Entry 2BSQ (X-ray diffraction, 3.00 A resolution); this record covers chains F and G of the 10 polymer chains in the assembly.

[Chain F (and G)]
Molecule: Trafficking protein A
Organism: Neisseria gonorrhoeae
Notes: fragment: dna-binding protein, residues 2-78; chain G of this document is another copy of the same molecule, construct and numbering; everything in this record applies to it too
UniProt: Q5F881 (Q5F881_NEIG1); residues 2-78 here = UniProt positions 2-78
Chain sequence (77 residues; each row starts with the number of its first residue):
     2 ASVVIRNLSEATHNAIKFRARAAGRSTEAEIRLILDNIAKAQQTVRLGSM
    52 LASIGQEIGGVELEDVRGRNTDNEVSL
Unresolved in the structure: 67-78 (chain G: 70-78)
Swiss-Prot annotation at these positions:
  - mutagenesis: Arg7 (R7A: Loss of DNA-binding, still binds FitB)

[How chain F and chain G interact]
Residue-residue contacts (55; chain F residue first):
  Ala2(F) with Ile6(G); Arg7(G); Asn8(G), hydrogen bond (backbone-backbone); Leu9(G), hydrogen bond (backbone-backbone); Glu11(G), hydrogen bond (backbone-side chain); His14(G)
  Ser3(F) with Ile6(G); Arg7(G)
  Val4(F) with Val4(G); Val5(G); Ile6(G), hydrogen bond (backbone-backbone); His14(G); Ile32(G), hydrophobic
  Val5(F) with Val4(G); Glu29(G)
  Ile6(F) with Ala2(G); Ser3(G); Val4(G), hydrogen bond (backbone-backbone); Glu29(G); Ile32(G), hydrophobic
  Arg7(F) with Ala2(G); Ser3(G); Glu29(G), salt bridge; Arg33(G), hydrogen bond (backbone-side chain)
  Asn8(F) with Ala2(G), hydrogen bond (backbone-backbone); Arg33(G)
  Leu9(F) with Ala2(G), hydrogen bond (backbone-backbone)
  Glu11(F) with Ala2(G), hydrogen bond (side chain-backbone)
  Thr13(F) with Leu36(G); Asp37(G), hydrogen bond; Ala40(G)
  His14(F) with Val4(G)
  Ala16(F) with Ala40(G), hydrophobic
  Ile17(F) with Leu36(G), hydrophobic; Ile39(G), hydrophobic
  Phe19(F) with Gln43(G)
  Arg20(F) with Gln43(G)
  Glu29(F) with Val5(G); Ile6(G); Arg7(G), salt bridge
  Ile32(F) with Ile6(G), hydrophobic
  Arg33(F) with Arg7(G), hydrogen bond (side chain-backbone); Asn8(G), hydrogen bond (side chain-backbone)
  Ile35(F) with Ile39(G), hydrophobic
  Leu36(F) with Thr13(G); Ile17(G); Ile32(G), hydrophobic
  Asp37(F) with Thr13(G), hydrogen bond
  Ile39(F) with Ile17(G), hydrophobic; Arg20(G); Ile35(G), hydrophobic
  Ala40(F) with Thr13(G); Ala16(G), hydrophobic
  Gln43(F) with Ala16(G), hydrogen bond (side chain-backbone); Arg20(G), hydrogen bond
Other interface residues (no listed pair), chain F (25 interface residues in all): Ser10
Other interface residues (no listed pair), chain G (24 interface residues in all): Ser10

[Overview]
Chain F and chain G form an interface of 25 and 24 residues respectively; the contacts include 15 hydrogen
bonds and 2 salt bridges. Polar pairs include Arg7(F)-Glu29(G), Ala2(F)-Glu11(G) and Arg7(F)-Arg33(G). UniProt
lists one mutagenesis site on chain F.
Both chains are Trafficking protein A (Neisseria gonorrhoeae). Entry 2BSQ (FitAB bound to DNA) was determined
by X-ray diffraction, deposited together with 2H1C and 2H1O.
